7JHH - chains A and M of the 7 polymer chains in the assembly; structure by electron microscopy, 3.92 A resolution.

# Chain A
Protein: 5'-AMP-activated protein kinase catalytic subunit alpha-1
From: Homo sapiens
Notes: EC 2.7.11.1, 2.7.11.27, 2.7.11.31, 2.7.11.26
UniProtKB: Q13131 (AAPK1_HUMAN); residues 13-550 here correspond to UniProt positions 22-559 (UniProt number = residue number + 9)
Chain sequence (484 residues; each row starts with the number of its first residue; note: 54 numbers in that range are skipped by the numbering (no residue carries them; nothing is unmodelled there)):
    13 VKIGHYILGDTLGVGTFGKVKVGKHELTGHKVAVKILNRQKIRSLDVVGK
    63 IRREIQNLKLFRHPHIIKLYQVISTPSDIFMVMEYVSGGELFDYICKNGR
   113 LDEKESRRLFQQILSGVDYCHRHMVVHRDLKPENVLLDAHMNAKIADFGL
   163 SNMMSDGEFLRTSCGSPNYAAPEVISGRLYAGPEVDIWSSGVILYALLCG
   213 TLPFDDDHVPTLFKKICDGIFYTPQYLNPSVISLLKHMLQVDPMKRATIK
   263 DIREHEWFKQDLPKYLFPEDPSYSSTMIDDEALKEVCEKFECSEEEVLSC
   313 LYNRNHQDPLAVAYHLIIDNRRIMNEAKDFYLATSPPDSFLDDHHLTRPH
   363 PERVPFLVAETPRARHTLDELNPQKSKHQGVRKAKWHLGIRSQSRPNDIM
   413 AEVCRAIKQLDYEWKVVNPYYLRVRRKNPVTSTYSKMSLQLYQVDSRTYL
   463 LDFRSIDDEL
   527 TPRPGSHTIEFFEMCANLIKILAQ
Disordered / not traced: 285-389
Swiss-Prot annotation at these positions:
  - active site: Asp141 (Proton acceptor)
  - binding site (ATP): Leu24 to Val32, Lys47
  - modified residue: Thr23 (Phosphothreonine), Thr174 (Phosphothreonine), Thr260 (Phosphothreonine), Thr346 (Phosphothreonine), Ser347 (Phosphoserine), Ser351 (Phosphoserine), Thr359 (Phosphothreonine), Thr373 (Phosphothreonine), Ser388 (Phosphoserine), Ser458 (Phosphoserine)

# Chain M
Protein: Maltodextrin-binding protein
From: Escherichia coli K-12
UniProtKB: C3SHQ8 (C3SHQ8_ECOLX); residues 0-366 here correspond to UniProt positions 26-392 (UniProt number = residue number + 26)
Chain sequence (373 residues; each row starts with the number of its first residue; numbers below 1 keep their minus sign (Met-1 is residue -1)):
    -1 MAKIEEGKLVIWINGDKGYNGLAEVGKKFEKDTGIKVTVEHPDKLEEKFP
    49 QVAATGDGPDIIFWAHDRFGGYAQSGLLAEITPAAAFQDKLYPFTWDAVR
    99 YNGKLIAYPIAVEALSLIYNKDLLPNPPKTWEEIPALDKELKAKGKSALM
   149 FNLQEPYFTWPLIAADGGYAFKYENGKYDIKDVGVDNAGAKAGLTFLVDL
   199 IKNKHMNADTDYSIAEAAFNKGETAMTINGPWAWSNIDTSAVNYGVTVLP
   249 TFKGQPSKPFVGVLSAGINAASPNKELAKEFLENYLLTDEGLEAVNKDKP
   299 LGAVALKSYEEELAKDPRIAATMENAQKGEIMPNIPQMSAFWYAVRTAVI
   349 NAASGRQTVDEALKDAQTNAAEF
Disordered / not traced: -1 to 4
Sequence notes: initiating methionine (-1); conflict Ala82 (Asp108 in C3SHQ8), Ala83 (Lys109 in C3SHQ8), Ala239 (Lys265 in C3SHQ8); expression tag (367-371)

# Chain A / chain M interface
Residue-residue contacts - 24 pairs, chain A then chain M:
  Val13(A) with Asn367(M), hydrogen bond (backbone-side chain); Glu370(M); Phe371(M), hydrogen bond (backbone-backbone)
  Lys14(A) with Lys362(M); Asp363(M), salt bridge; Thr366(M); Asn367(M), hydrogen bond (backbone-side chain); Phe371(M)
  Ile15(A) with Phe371(M), hydrophobic
  Glu38(A) with Lys362(M), salt bridge
  Arg51(A) with Glu45(M), salt bridge; Gln49(M)
  Gln52(A) with Pro48(M); Gln49(M); Ala52(M); Ser73(M)
  Asp58(A) with Glu45(M); Lys46(M), salt bridge; Gln49(M)
  Thr87(A) with Tyr341(M)
  Pro88(A) with Glu45(M); Tyr341(M)
  Ser89(A) with Tyr341(M)
  Phe92(A) with Phe371(M), hydrophobic
Interface residues without a listed pair, chain A (13 interface residues in all): Leu20, Arg55
Interface residues without a listed pair, chain M (15 interface residues in all): Thr53, Leu75

# Summary
The interface between chain A and chain M involves 13 residues on one side and 15 on the other; the contacts
include 3 hydrogen bonds and 4 salt bridges. Among the polar pairs are Lys14(A)-Asp363(M), Glu38(A)-Lys362(M)
and Arg51(A)-Glu45(M).
Here chain A is 5'-AMP-activated protein kinase catalytic subunit alpha-1 (Homo sapiens) and chain M is
Maltodextrin-binding protein (Escherichia coli K-12). Entry 7JHH (Cryo-EM structure of ATP-bound fully
inactive AMPK in complex with Fab and nanobody) was determined by electron microscopy, deposited together with
7M74, 7JIJ and 7JHG.
